PDB entry 7F66 | electron microscopy, 2.76 A resolution | chains A and K of the 15 polymer chains in the assembly

[Chain A]
Name: Translation initiation factor eIF-2B subunit alpha
Organism: Homo sapiens
UniProt: Q14232 (EI2BA_HUMAN); numbering as in UniProt (aligned over 1-305)
Chain sequence (307 residues; row label = number of the first residue in the row; numbers below 1 keep their minus sign (Gly-1 is residue -1)):
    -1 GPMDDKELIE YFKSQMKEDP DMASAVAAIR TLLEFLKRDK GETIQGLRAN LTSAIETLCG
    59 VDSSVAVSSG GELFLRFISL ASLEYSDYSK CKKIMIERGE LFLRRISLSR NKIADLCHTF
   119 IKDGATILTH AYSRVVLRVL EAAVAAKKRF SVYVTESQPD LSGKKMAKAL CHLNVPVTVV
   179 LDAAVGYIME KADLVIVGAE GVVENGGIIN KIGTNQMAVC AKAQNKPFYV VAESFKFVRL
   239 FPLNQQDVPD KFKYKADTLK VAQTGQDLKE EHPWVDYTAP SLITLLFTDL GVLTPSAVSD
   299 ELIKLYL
Unresolved in the structure: -1, 255-267
Differences from the reference sequence: expression tag (-1 to 0)
From the paper describing this entry:
  - mutagenesis - A47E: unchanged binding to eIF2(alphaP)

[Chain K]
Name: Non-structural protein NS-S
Organism: Sandfly fever sicilian virus
UniProt: P12792 (NSS_SFSV); residues 1-261 here correspond to UniProt positions 7-267 (UniProt number = residue number + 6)
Chain sequence (261 residues; numbered 1 to 261; the number before each row is that of its first residue):
     1 MNSQYMFDYP AINIDVRCHR LLSSVSYVAY NKFHTHDVST YEHCEIPLEK LRLGFGRRNS
    61 LADFYSLGEL PASWGPACYF SSVKPMMYTF QGMASDLSRF DLTSFSRKGL PNVLKALSWP
   121 LGIPDCEIFS ICSDRFVRGL QTRDQLMSYI LRMGDSHSLD ECIVQAHKKI LQEARRLGLS
   181 DEHYNGYDLF REIGSLVCLR LINAEPFDTA SSGEALDVRT VIRSYRASDP STGLTEYGNS
   241 LWTPIHSHVD ENDESSSDSD F
Unresolved in the structure: 104-110, 205-261

[Chain A / chain K interface]
Residue-residue contacts - 41 pairs, chain A then chain K:
  Pro0(A) - Tyr79(K)
  Met1(A) - Phe80(K)
  Asp2(A) - Phe80(K)
  Asp3(A) - Arg57(K)  salt bridge
  Asp3(A) - Phe80(K)
  Phe33(A) - Tyr79(K)  hydrophobic
  Asp37(A) - Tyr79(K)  hydrogen bond
  Gly39(A) - Tyr79(K)
  Thr41(A) - His43(K)  hydrogen bond
  Thr41(A) - Leu140(K)
  Ile42(A) - Phe7(K)  hydrophobic
  Gln43(A) - Phe7(K)
  Gln43(A) - Asp8(K)  hydrogen bond
  Gln43(A) - Thr40(K)
  Gln43(A) - His43(K)
  Gln43(A) - Glu45(K)  hydrogen bond
  Gln43(A) - Leu140(K)
  Gln43(A) - Arg143(K)
  Arg46(A) - Tyr5(K)  hydrogen bond (side chain-backbone)
  Arg46(A) - Phe7(K)
  Arg46(A) - Val38(K)
  Arg46(A) - Thr40(K)  hydrogen bond
  Arg46(A) - Glu45(K)  salt bridge
  Ala47(A) - Ser73(K)
  Asn48(A) - Cys78(K)
  Asn48(A) - Tyr79(K)  hydrogen bond (side chain-backbone)
  Ser51(A) - Ser73(K)
  Ser51(A) - Phe80(K)
  Ala52(A) - Phe80(K)
  Glu54(A) - Gly56(K)
  Glu70(A) - Asn2(K)
  Leu73(A) - Asn2(K)
  Arg74(A) - Asn2(K)
  Arg74(A) - Phe33(K)
  Ser77(A) - Tyr5(K)
  Ser80(A) - Phe7(K)
  Leu81(A) - Tyr5(K)
  Leu81(A) - Asn31(K)
  Arg237(A) - Met1(K)
  Tyr304(A) - Asn2(K)  hydrogen bond
  Tyr304(A) - Phe33(K)  hydrophobic
Interface residues without a listed pair, chain A (27 interface residues in all): Lys38, Gly44, Thr55
Interface residues without a listed pair, chain K (21 interface residues in all): Phe55, Ala77
From the paper, about this interface:
  - hot spots on chain A (mutagenesis) - A47E: abolished binding to Non-structural protein NS-S (chain K)

[Overview]
Chain A and chain K form an interface of 27 and 21 residues respectively; the contacts include 8 hydrogen
bonds and 2 salt bridges. Among the polar pairs are Asp3(A)-Arg57(K), Arg46(A)-Glu45(K) and Asp37(A)-Tyr79(K).
The paper reports that A47E of chain A abolishes binding to Non-structural protein NS-S (chain K); A47E of
chain A leaves binding to eIF2(alphaP) unchanged.
Here chain A is Translation initiation factor eIF-2B subunit alpha (Homo sapiens) and chain K is
Non-structural protein NS-S (Sandfly fever sicilian virus). Entry 7F66 (eIF2B-SFSV NSs-1-eIF2) was determined
by electron microscopy (same publication as 7F64, 7F67 and 7VLK).
